7PBM - chains D and H of the 10 polymer chains in the assembly; structure by electron microscopy, 3.20 A resolution.

[Chain D]
Molecule: Holliday junction ATP-dependent DNA helicase RuvB
Organism: Streptococcus thermophilus
Notes: EC 3.6.4.12
Reference sequence: A0A2U2MES7 (A0A2U2MES7_STRTR); residue numbers follow UniProt; this construct covers 19-333
Amino-acid sequence (315 residues; numbered 19 to 333; the number before each row is that of its first residue):
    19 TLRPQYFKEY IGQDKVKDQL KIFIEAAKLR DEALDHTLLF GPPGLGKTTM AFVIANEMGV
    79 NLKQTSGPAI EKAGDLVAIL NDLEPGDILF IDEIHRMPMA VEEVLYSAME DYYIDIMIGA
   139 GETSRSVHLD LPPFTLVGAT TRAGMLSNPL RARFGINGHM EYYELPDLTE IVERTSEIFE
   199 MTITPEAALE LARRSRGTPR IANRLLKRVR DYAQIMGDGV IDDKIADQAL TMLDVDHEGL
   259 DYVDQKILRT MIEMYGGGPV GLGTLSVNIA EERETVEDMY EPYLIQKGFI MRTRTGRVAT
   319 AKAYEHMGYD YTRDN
Disordered / not traced: 332-333
Small-molecule neighbours: ADP (adenosine-5'-diphosphate): Thr19, Leu20, Tyr28, Ile29, Gly62, Leu63, Gly64, Lys65, Thr66, Thr67, Tyr181, Ile189, Pro217

[Chain H]
Molecule: Holliday junction ATP-dependent DNA helicase RuvA
Organism: Salmonella typhimurium
Notes: EC 3.6.4.12
Reference sequence: A0A0M0QTS9 (A0A0M0QTS9_SALTM); residue numbers follow UniProt; this construct covers 158-203
Amino-acid sequence (50 residues; row label = number of the first residue in the row):
   158 DAEQEAVAAL VALGYKPQEA SRMVSKIARP DASSETLIRD ALRAALHHHH
Sequence notes: expression tag (204-207)

[Interface between chain D and chain H]
Pairs across the interface - 11 pairs, chain D then chain H:
  Met135(D) with His204(H); His206(H), hydrogen bond
  Ile136(D) with His204(H)
  Gly137(D) with His204(H)
  Ala138(D) with Ala201(H); Ala202(H); Leu203(H)
  Gly139(D) with Leu203(H), hydrogen bond (backbone-backbone)
  Ser142(D) with His204(H); His205(H), hydrogen bond (side chain-backbone)
  Arg143(D) with His204(H), hydrogen bond (backbone-side chain)
Other interface residues (no listed pair), chain D (8 interface residues in all): Asp133
Other interface residues (no listed pair), chain H (7 interface residues in all): Arg200

[Overview]
The interface between chain D and chain H involves 8 residues on one side and 7 on the other, with 4 hydrogen
bonds. Polar contacts include Met135(D)-His206(H), Ser142(D)-His205(H) and Arg143(D)-His204(H). Ligands of
chain D: ADP.
Here chain D is Holliday junction ATP-dependent DNA helicase RuvB (Streptococcus thermophilus) and chain H is
Holliday junction ATP-dependent DNA helicase RuvA (Salmonella typhimurium). Entry 7PBM (RuvAB branch migration
motor complexed to the Holliday junction - RuvB AAA+ state s2 [t2 dataset]) was determined by electron
microscopy, deposited together with 7PBL, 7PBN, 7PBO, 7PBP, 7PBQ, 7PBR and 3 further entries.
